Entry 2ZFF (X-ray diffraction, 1.47 A resolution); this record covers chains H and I of the 3 polymer chains in the assembly.

== Chain H ==
Protein: Thrombin heavy chain
Organism: Homo sapiens
Notes: EC 3.4.21.5
UniProtKB: P00734 (THRB_HUMAN); the construct lacks a stretch of the UniProt sequence and is renumbered around it, so the offset changes along the chain: 16-36 = UniProt 364-384; 37-60 = UniProt 386-409; 61-77 = UniProt 419-435; 78-97 = UniProt 437-456; 7 more segments
Sequence (259 residues; row label = number of the first residue in the row; note: 1 number in that range is skipped by the numbering (no residue carries it; nothing is unmodelled there); a row labelled like 60A-60I holds insertion residues (60A, then the next letters in order)):
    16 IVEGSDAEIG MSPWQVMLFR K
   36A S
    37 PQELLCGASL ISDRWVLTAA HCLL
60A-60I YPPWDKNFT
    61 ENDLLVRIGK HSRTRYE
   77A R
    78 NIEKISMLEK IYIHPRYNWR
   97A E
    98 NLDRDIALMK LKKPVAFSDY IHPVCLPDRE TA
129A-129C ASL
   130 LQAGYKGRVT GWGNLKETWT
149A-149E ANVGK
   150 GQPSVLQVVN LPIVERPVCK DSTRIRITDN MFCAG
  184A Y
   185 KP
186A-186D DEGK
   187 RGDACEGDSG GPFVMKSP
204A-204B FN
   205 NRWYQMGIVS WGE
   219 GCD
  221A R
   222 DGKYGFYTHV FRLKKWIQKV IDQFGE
Not modelled in the structure: 148-149, 149A-149E, 247
UniProt features mapped onto this chain:
  - region: Ala183 to Val200 (High affinity receptor-binding region which is also known as the TP508 peptide)
  - active site (Charge relay system): His57, Asp102, Ser195
  - glycosylation: Asn60G (N-linked (GlcNAc...) (complex) asparagine)
Cystine bridges: Cys42-Cys58, Cys168-Cys182, Cys191-Cys220
Small-molecule neighbours: D-phenylalanyl-N-benzyl-L-prolinamide (53U): His57, Tyr60A, Trp60D, Glu97A, Asn98, Leu99, Ile174, Asp189, Ala190, Cys191, Glu192, Ser195, Val213, Ser214, Trp215, Gly216, Glu217, Gly219, Cys220

== Chain I ==
Protein: Hirudin variant-1
UniProtKB: P01050 (ITH1_HIRME); numbering as in UniProt (aligned over 54-64)
Sequence (11 residues; row label = number of the first residue in the row):
    54 GDFEEIPEEY L
Not modelled in the structure: 64
Modified residues: Tyr63 (o-sulfo-l-tyrosine; TYS)

== Chain H / chain I interface ==
Residue-residue contacts (23):
  Phe34(H) with Phe56(I), hydrophobic
  Gln38(H) with Phe56(I); Glu58(I); Ile59(I)
  Glu39(H) with Phe56(I)
  Leu40(H) with Phe56(I)
  Leu65(H) with Ile59(I), hydrophobic; Tyr63(I)
  Arg67(H) with Ile59(I)
  Arg73(H) with Asp55(I), salt bridge; Phe56(I)
  Thr74(H) with Asp55(I); Phe56(I); Glu57(I), hydrogen bond (backbone-backbone)
  Arg75(H) with Glu57(I)
  Tyr76(H) with Glu57(I), hydrogen bond (backbone-side chain); Glu58(I); Pro60(I); Tyr63(I)
  Glu80(H) with Tyr63(I)
  Lys81(H) with Tyr63(I)
  Ile82(H) with Tyr63(I)
  Gln151(H) with Asp55(I)
Other interface residues (no listed pair), chain H (15 interface residues in all): Met32

== Summary ==
15 residues of chain H face 7 of chain I across their interface, with 2 hydrogen bonds and 1 salt bridge.
Polar pairs include Arg73(H)-Asp55(I), Tyr76(H)-Glu57(I) and Thr74(H)-Glu57(I). Chain H binds
D-phenylalanyl-N-benzyl-L-prolinamide. From UniProt: 3 active-site residues on chain H.
Chain H is Thrombin heavy chain (Homo sapiens) and chain I is Hirudin variant-1; the structure, Exploring
Thrombin S1-pocket, was determined by X-ray diffraction.
